3CP4 - chain A; structure by X-ray diffraction, 2.30 A resolution.

[Chain A]
Molecule: Cytochrome P450-cam
From: Pseudomonas putida
Notes: EC 1.14.15.1
UniProtKB: P00183 (CPXA_PSEPU); residue numbers follow UniProt; this construct covers 1-414
Chain sequence (414 residues; numbered 1 to 414; the number before each row is that of its first residue):
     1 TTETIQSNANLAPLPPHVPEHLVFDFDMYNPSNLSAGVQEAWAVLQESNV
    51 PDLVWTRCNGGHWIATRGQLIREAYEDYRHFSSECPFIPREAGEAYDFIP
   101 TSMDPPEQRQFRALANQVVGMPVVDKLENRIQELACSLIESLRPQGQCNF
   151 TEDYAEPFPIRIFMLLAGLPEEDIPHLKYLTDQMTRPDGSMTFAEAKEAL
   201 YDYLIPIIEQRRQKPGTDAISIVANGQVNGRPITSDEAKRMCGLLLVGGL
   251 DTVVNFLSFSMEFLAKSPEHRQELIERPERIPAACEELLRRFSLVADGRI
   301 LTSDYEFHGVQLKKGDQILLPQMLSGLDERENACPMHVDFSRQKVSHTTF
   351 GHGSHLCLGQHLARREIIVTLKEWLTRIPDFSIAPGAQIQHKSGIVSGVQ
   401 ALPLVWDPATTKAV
Disordered / not traced: 1-9
Bound ions: heme Fe near Cys357 (its only coordinating residue here)
Small-molecule neighbours:
  - adamantane (ADM): Phe87, Tyr96, Thr185, Leu244, Val247, Gly248, Val295, Asp297, Ile395, Val396
  - heme (HEM): Tyr75, Pro100, Thr101, Gln108, Arg112, Val119, Phe163, Leu244, Leu245, Gly248, Gly249, Thr252, Val253, Phe256, Leu294, Val295, Asp297, Arg299, Gln322, Thr349, Phe350, Gly351, Ser354, His355, Leu356, Cys357, Leu358, Gly359, Leu362, Ala363

[In short]
Bound to chain A: heme and adamantane.
Chain A is Cytochrome P450-cam (Pseudomonas putida); the structure, Crystal structure of the cytochrome
P450-cam active site mutant thr252ala, was determined by X-ray diffraction (same publication as 2CP4 and
4CP4).
